PDB entry 4JYH | X-ray diffraction, 2.60 A resolution | chains A and B of the 4 polymer chains in the assembly

== Chain A (and B) ==
Molecule: Retinoic acid receptor beta
From: Homo sapiens
Notes: fragment: Ligand binding domain; chain B of this document is another copy of the same molecule, construct and numbering; everything in this record applies to it too
Reference sequence: P10826 (RARB_HUMAN); residues 169-414 here correspond to UniProt positions 176-421 (UniProt number = residue number + 7)
Chain sequence (267 residues; row label = number of the first residue in the row):
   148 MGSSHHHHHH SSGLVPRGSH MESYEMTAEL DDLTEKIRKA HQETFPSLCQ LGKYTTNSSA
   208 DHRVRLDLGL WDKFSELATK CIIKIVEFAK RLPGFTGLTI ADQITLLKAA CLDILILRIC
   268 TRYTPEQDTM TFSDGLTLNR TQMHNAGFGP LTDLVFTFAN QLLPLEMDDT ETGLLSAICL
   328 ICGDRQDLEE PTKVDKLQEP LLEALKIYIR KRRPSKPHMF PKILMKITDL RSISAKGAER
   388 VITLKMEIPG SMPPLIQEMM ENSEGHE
Not modelled in the structure: 148-169, 409-414
Differences from the reference sequence: expression tag (148-168)
Residues lining bound ligands: JYH (4-{[(8-phenylnaphthalen-2-yl)carbonyl]amino}benzoic acid): Phe-192, Trp-218, Phe-221, Leu-224, Ala-225, Cys-228, Leu-259, Leu-262, Ile-263, Arg-265, Ile-266, Arg-269, Phe-279, Ser-280, Phe-295, Val-302, Gly-384, Val-388, Leu-391, Met-399, Ile-403, Met-407
What the authors report for this chain:
  - mutagenesis - I263M: decreased signaling in response to JYH
  - mutagenesis - L298F: unchanged binding to JYH

== Interface between chain A and chain B ==
Residue-residue contacts - 28 pairs, chain A then chain B:
  Thr-304(A) / Gln-333(B)
  Gln-308(A) / Asp-331(B)
  Ile-325(A) / Met-372(B)  hydrophobic
  Asp-331(A) / Gln-308(B)  hydrogen bond (backbone-side chain)
  Asp-331(A) / Lys-373(B)  salt bridge
  Asp-331(A) / Asp-376(B)
  Gln-333(A) / Asp-300(B)
  Gln-333(A) / Leu-301(B)
  Gln-333(A) / Thr-304(B)
  Leu-349(A) / Met-372(B)  hydrophobic
  His-365(A) / Glu-346(B)  salt bridge
  His-365(A) / Glu-350(B)  salt bridge
  Pro-368(A) / Leu-371(B)  hydrophobic
  Leu-371(A) / Met-372(B)  hydrophobic
  Met-372(A) / Leu-371(B)
  Met-372(A) / Met-372(B)  hydrophobic
  Met-372(A) / Ile-374(B)  hydrophobic
  Met-372(A) / Thr-375(B)
  Lys-373(A) / Asp-331(B)  salt bridge
  Ile-374(A) / Thr-375(B)
  Thr-375(A) / Thr-375(B)  hydrogen bond
  Thr-375(A) / Arg-378(B)
  Arg-378(A) / Thr-375(B)
  Arg-378(A) / Asp-376(B)  salt bridge
  Arg-378(A) / Ser-379(B)  hydrogen bond
  Ser-379(A) / Arg-378(B)
  Ala-382(A) / Ala-382(B)  hydrophobic
  Glu-386(A) / Glu-386(B)
Also at the interface, not in a pair above, chain A (20 interface residues in all): Gln-345, Lys-353, Phe-367
Also at the interface, not in a pair above, chain B (22 interface residues in all): Leu-349, Lys-353, Pro-368, Lys-383

== Overview ==
20 residues of chain A and 22 residues of chain B are in contact; the contacts include 3 hydrogen bonds and 5
salt bridges. Polar contacts include Asp-331(A)/Lys-373(B), His-365(A)/Glu-346(B) and His-365(A)/Glu-350(B).
The paper reports that I263M of chain A reduces signaling in response to JYH; L298F of chain A leaves binding
to JYH unchanged.
Chain A and chain B are both Retinoic acid receptor beta (Homo sapiens); the structure, Crystal structure of
RARbeta LBD in complex with selective agonist BMS948 [4-{[(8-phenylnaphthalen-2-yl)carbonyl]amino}benzoic
acid], was determined by X-ray diffraction, deposited together with 4JYG and 4JYI.
